7DSS - chains A and 3 of the 5 polymer chains in the assembly; structure by electron microscopy, 3.90 A resolution.

Chain A:
Name: M8 Nab
From: Vicugna pacos
Chain sequence (130 residues; row label = number of the first residue in the row):
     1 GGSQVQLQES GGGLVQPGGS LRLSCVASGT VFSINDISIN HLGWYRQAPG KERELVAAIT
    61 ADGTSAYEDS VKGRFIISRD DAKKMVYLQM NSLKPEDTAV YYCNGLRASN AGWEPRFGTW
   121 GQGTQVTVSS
Disordered / not traced: 1-4
Disulfide bonds: C25-C103

Chain 3:
Name: VP3 of O-type FMDV capsid
From: Foot-and-mouth disease virus
Chain sequence (219 residues; row label = number of the first residue in the row):
     1 GIFPVACSDG YGGLVTTDPK TADPVYGKVF NPPRNMLPGR FTNLLDVAEA CPTFLHFDGD
    61 VPYVTTKTDS DRVLAQFDLS LAAKHMSNTF LAGLAQYYTQ YSGTVNLHFM FTGPTDAKAR
   121 YMIAIAPPGM EPPKTPEAAA HCIHAEWDTG LNSKFTFSIP YLSAADYAYT ASDAAETTNV
   181 QGWVCLFQIT HGKAEGDALV VLASAGKDFE LRLPVDARQ

Chain A / chain 3 interface:
Residue-residue contacts (7; chain A residue first):
  V5(A) with A175(3), hydrophobic
  S33(A) with S172(3)
  I34(A) with A171(3), hydrophobic
  R116(A) with T177(3)
  F117(A) with E176(3); T177(3)
  G118(A) with E176(3)
Interface residues without a listed pair, chain A (7 interface residues in all): T119
Interface residues without a listed pair, chain 3 (6 interface residues in all): D173
The authors on this interface:
  - interface residues, chain 3: A171(3), S172(3), A175(3), E176(3), T177(3)

In short:
Chain A and chain 3 form an interface of 7 and 6 residues respectively. From the paper: interface residues
A171(3), S172(3) and A175(3) among others.
Chain A is M8 Nab (Vicugna pacos) and chain 3 is VP3 of O-type FMDV capsid (Foot-and-mouth disease virus); the
structure, Complex of FMDV and M8 Nab, was determined by electron microscopy together with 7DST from the same
study.
